Entry 7DKZ (X-ray diffraction, 2.39 A resolution); this record covers chains A and B of the 16 polymer chains in the assembly.

[Chain A]
Molecule: Photosystem I P700 chlorophyll a apoprotein A1
From: Pisum sativum
Notes: EC 1.97.1.12
Reference sequence: A0A0F6NFW5 (A0A0F6NFW5_PEA); residue numbers follow UniProt; this construct covers 1-758
Amino-acid sequence (758 residues; numbered 1 to 758; the number before each row is that of its first residue):
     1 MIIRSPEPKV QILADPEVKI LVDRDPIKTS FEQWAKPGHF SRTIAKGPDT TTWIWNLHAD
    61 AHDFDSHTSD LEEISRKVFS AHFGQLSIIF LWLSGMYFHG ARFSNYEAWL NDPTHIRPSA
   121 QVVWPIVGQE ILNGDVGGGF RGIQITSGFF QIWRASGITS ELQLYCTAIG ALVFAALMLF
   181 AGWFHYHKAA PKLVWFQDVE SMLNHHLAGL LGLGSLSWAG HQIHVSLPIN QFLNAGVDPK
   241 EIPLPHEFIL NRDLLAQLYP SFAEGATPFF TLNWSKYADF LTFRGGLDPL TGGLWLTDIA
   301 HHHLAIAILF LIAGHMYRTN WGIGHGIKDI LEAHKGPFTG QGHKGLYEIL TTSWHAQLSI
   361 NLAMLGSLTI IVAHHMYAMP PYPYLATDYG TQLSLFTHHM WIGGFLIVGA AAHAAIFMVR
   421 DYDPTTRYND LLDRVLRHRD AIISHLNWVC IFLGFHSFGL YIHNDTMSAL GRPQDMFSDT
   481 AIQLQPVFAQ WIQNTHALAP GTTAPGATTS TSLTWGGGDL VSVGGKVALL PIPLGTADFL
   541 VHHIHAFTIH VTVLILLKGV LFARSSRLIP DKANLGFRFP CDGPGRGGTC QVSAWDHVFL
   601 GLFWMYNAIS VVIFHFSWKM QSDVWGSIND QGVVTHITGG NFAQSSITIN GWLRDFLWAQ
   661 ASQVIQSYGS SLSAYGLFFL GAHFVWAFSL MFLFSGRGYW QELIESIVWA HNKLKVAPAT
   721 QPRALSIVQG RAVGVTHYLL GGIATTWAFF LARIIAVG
Disordered / not traced: 1-16
Construct notes: conflict Ile223 (Val in A0A0F6NFW5)
Ion coordination: chlorophyll a Mg (4 sites), coordinated by Gln85, Gln121, Gln129, Thr503; 4Fe-4S cluster Fe: Cys581, Cys590 (shared with Cys559(B), Cys568(B) of chain B)
Residues lining bound ligands:
  - beta-carotene (BCR), molecule 1: Ile89, Trp92, Gly209, Leu210, Leu213, Gly214, Ser217
  - beta-carotene (BCR), molecule 2: Phe90, Tyr97, Thr167, Gly170, Ala171, Phe174, Leu213, Leu216, Ser217, Phe270
  - beta-carotene (BCR), molecule 3: Trp124, Pro125, Ile126
  - beta-carotene (BCR), molecule 4: Leu216, Ala266, Phe269, Phe270, Ile308, Leu311, Ile312, His315, Ile323
  - beta-carotene (BCR), molecule 5: Phe269, Trp274, Ile308
  - beta-carotene (BCR), molecule 6: Leu350, Ala356, Ser359, Ile360, Ala414, Phe417
  - beta-carotene (BCR), molecule 7: Ser359, Ala363, Met364, Ser367, Ile407, Ala410, Ala411, Ala414, Val553, Leu556, Leu557, Val560
  - beta-carotene (BCR), molecule 8: Asn447, Ile451, Phe455
  - beta-carotene (BCR), molecule 9: Phe678, Gly681, Ala682, Phe684, Val685, Leu740, Ile743, Ala744, Trp747
  - beta-carotene (BCR), molecule 10: Trp700, Leu703, Ile704
  - chlorophyll a (CLA), molecule 1: Val18, Lys19, Ile20, Trp195, Asp198, Ser201, His205, Thr319, Asn320, Trp321
  - chlorophyll a (CLA), molecule 2: Ile20, Val22, Phe79, Phe83, Leu177, Met178, Phe180, Ala181, Phe184, His185, Ala189, Pro191, Trp195
  - chlorophyll a (CLA), molecule 3: Ile27, Lys28, Thr29, Ser30, Phe31, Gln33, Trp34, His39, Lys77, Ser80, Ala81, Gly84, Ile88, Leu179, Gly182, Trp183, Tyr186, His187
  - chlorophyll a (CLA), molecule 4: Trp34, His39, Phe40, Leu57, His58, Ala61, His62, Phe64, His67, Lys77, Ala81, Gly84, Gln85, Ile88
  - chlorophyll a (CLA), molecule 5: Trp34, Pro37, Trp53, Ile54, Trp55, Leu57, His58
  - chlorophyll a (CLA), molecule 6: Thr51, Ile54, Trp55, Ile704, Ile707, Val708, His711, Val716, Pro718, Pro722, Arg723
  - chlorophyll a (CLA), molecule 7: Trp55, Phe684, Val685, Phe688, Phe692, Leu725, Gln729, Ala732, Val733, Thr736, His737, Leu740
  - chlorophyll a (CLA), molecule 8: His58, Ala59, Asp60, Ala61, His62, Asp63, His355, Leu358, Leu362, Phe405, Leu406, Val408, Gly409, Ala412, His413, Ile416, Arg420, Phe577, Arg578, Trp595, Val598, Leu602, Thr736
  - chlorophyll a (CLA), molecule 9: His62, Phe64, Val78, Ala81, His82, Gln85, Leu86, Ile89, Phe90, Leu93, Trp354, His355, Gln357, Leu358, Asn361, Leu362, Leu365
  - chlorophyll a (CLA), molecule 10: His62, Gln85, Ile88, Ile89, Trp92, Leu365, Ile402, Phe405, Leu406
  - chlorophyll a (CLA), molecule 11: Leu71, Ser75, His82, Leu193, Phe196, Gln197, Val199, Met202, Leu203, His206, Leu207, Leu211, Ile327, Leu331, Tyr347, Leu350, Thr351, Thr352, Ser353, Trp354, Gln357, Ile360, Asn361, Met364, Leu365
  - chlorophyll a (CLA), molecule 12: Phe79, His82, Phe83, Leu86, Phe90, Phe174, Met178, Trp195, Phe196, Asp198, Ser201, Met202, His205, His206, Gly209, Leu210
  - chlorophyll a (CLA), molecule 13: Ser87, Ile88, Leu91, Gln121, Val122, Val123, Trp124, Ile126, Val127, Gln129, Leu132, Ile143, Leu179, Ala674, Leu677, Phe678
  - chlorophyll a (CLA), molecule 14: Leu91, Trp92, Ser94, Gly95, Met96, Phe98, His99, Phe103, Gln121, Val122, Trp124, Leu172
  - chlorophyll a (CLA), molecule 15: Trp92, Met96, His99, Ala120, Gln121, Ile143, Gln144, Ile145, Thr146, Ser147, Phe149, Ala674, Tyr675, Phe678, Trp747, Leu751
  - chlorophyll a (CLA), molecule 16: Trp92, Met96, Thr146, Ser147, Phe149, Ser394, Leu395, Thr397, His398, Trp401, Ile402, Phe405, Phe678, Ile743, Thr746, Trp747, Leu751
  - chlorophyll a (CLA), molecule 17: Trp92, Leu93, Ser147, Gly148, Phe149, Ile152, Leu210, Leu211, Leu365, Leu368, Thr369, Val372, Met376, Tyr382, Leu395, His398, His399, Ile402, Leu406
  - chlorophyll a (CLA), molecule 18: Ala155, Leu210, Leu211, Gly214, Ser215, Trp218, Gln222, Leu296, Ile299, His302, His303, Ile306, Phe310, Leu368, Ile371, Val372, His375, Met376, Pro381, Tyr382
  - chlorophyll a (CLA), molecule 19: Ser156, Gly157, Ile158, Gln163, Cys166, Thr167, Ser217, Trp218, Gly220, His221, His224, Val225, Pro245, His246, Ile249
  - chlorophyll a (CLA), molecule 20: Leu162, Gln163, Cys166, Leu244, His246, Ile249, Leu250
  - chlorophyll a (CLA), molecule 21: Leu203, Leu207, Leu309, Phe310, Ala313, Met316, Tyr317, Ile327, Ile330, Leu331, Met364
  - chlorophyll a (CLA), molecule 22: Asn204, His205, Ala208, Gly209, Leu213, Leu311, Gly314, His315, Tyr317, Thr319, Trp321, Ile323
  - chlorophyll a (CLA), molecule 23: Leu216, Ser217, Ala219, Gly220, Ile223, His224, Phe248, Ile249, Arg252, Leu255, Phe262, Gly265, Ala266, Phe280, Leu281, Leu304
  - chlorophyll a (CLA), molecule 24: Phe269, Trp274, Ser275, Tyr277, Ala278, Leu281, Thr282, Phe283, His301, Leu304, Ala305, Ile308, Leu309, Ile312, Gly506
  - chlorophyll a (CLA), molecule 25: Phe269, Phe270, Leu272
  - chlorophyll a (CLA), molecule 26: Thr282, Phe283, Gly285, Leu294, Asp298, Ile299, His301, His302, Ala305, Ile306, His375, Met376, Met379, Pro381, Thr511
  - chlorophyll a (CLA), molecule 27: Phe283, Thr503, Ala504, Pro505, Gly506, Ala507
  - chlorophyll a (CLA), molecule 28: Ile312, Ala313, His315, Met316, Ile323, Gly324, His325
  - chlorophyll a (CLA), molecule 29: Met316, His325, Asp329, Ile330, Ala333, His334
  - chlorophyll a (CLA), molecule 30: Ile330, Leu331, His334, Thr339, His343, Leu346, Leu350, Asn429, Leu431, Leu432, Val435
  - chlorophyll a (CLA), molecule 31: Ala333, His334, Lys335, Pro337, Phe338
  - chlorophyll a (CLA), molecule 32: Phe338, Thr339, Leu431, Arg434, Val435, Arg437, His438, Ile442, His445
  - chlorophyll a (CLA), molecule 33: Met364, Ser367, Leu368, Ile371, His374, His375, Tyr377, Ala378, Met379, Thr511, Ser512, Thr514, Trp515
  - chlorophyll a (CLA), molecule 34: Ile370, Ile371, His374, Met400, Ile407, Ile549, Thr552, Val553, Leu556, Met605, Ala608, Ile609, Val612
  - chlorophyll a (CLA), molecule 35: His374, Tyr377, Phe396, Phe488, Ala489, Ile492, Gln493, Trp515, Ile532, Leu534, His542, His545, Ile549, Val612, His615, Phe616, Lys619, Met620
  - chlorophyll a (CLA), molecule 36: Ala441, His445, Trp448
  - chlorophyll a (CLA), molecule 37: Ile442, Leu446, Trp448, Val449, Ala546, Ile549, His550, Val553, Leu557
  - chlorophyll a (CLA), molecule 38: Ser444, Asn447, Trp448, Ile451
  - chlorophyll a (CLA), molecule 39: Asn447, Cys450, Ile451, Gly454, Phe455, Phe458, Ile462, Phe547, Val551, Leu554, Ile555, Leu600, Phe603, Trp604
  - chlorophyll a (CLA), molecule 40: Trp448, Ile451, Phe452, Phe455, His456
  - chlorophyll a (CLA), molecule 41: Trp448, Val449, Phe452, Leu453, Gln485, Pro486, Val487, Phe488, Ala489, Asp538, Phe539, His542, His543, Ala546, His550
  - chlorophyll a (CLA), molecule 42: Phe455, His456, Gly459, Leu460, Ile462, His463, Thr466, Met467, Arg472, Asp475, Phe477, Ile482
  - chlorophyll a (CLA), molecule 43: Phe458, Tyr461, Ile544, Phe547, Thr548, Tyr606, Asn607, Ser610, Val611, Phe614, Ile649, Trp652, Leu653, Leu657, Ala661, Ile665, Phe679, His683, Trp686, Tyr738, Gly742, Thr745, Thr746, Phe749
  - chlorophyll a (CLA), molecule 44: Phe458, Ile462, Asp465, Phe547, Phe603, Trp604, Tyr606, Asn607, Ile649, Leu653, Trp686, Tyr738
  - chlorophyll a (CLA), molecule 45: Thr466, Ala469, Leu470
  - chlorophyll a (CLA), molecule 46: Trp491, Ile492, Thr495, His496, Ala499, Thr503, Ala504, Thr511, Trp515
  - chlorophyll a (CLA), molecule 47: Leu653, Leu657, Trp658
  - chlorophyll a (CLA), molecule 48: Leu677, Leu680, Gly681, His683, Phe684, Trp686, Ala687, Leu690
  - chlorophyll a (CLA), molecule 49: Phe684, Ala687, Phe688, Leu690, Met691, Phe694, Ser695, Tyr699, Trp700, Leu703
  - chlorophyll a (CLA), molecule 50: Ile707, Ala710, His711, Leu714, Val716
  - chlorophyll a (CLA), molecule 51: Trp709, Ala710, Lys713, Leu714
  - phylloquinone (PQN): Trp55, Met691, Phe692, Ser695, Gly696, Arg697, Trp700, Ile704, Arg723, Ala724, Leu725, Ser726, Gly730
  - 4Fe-4S cluster (SF4): Pro580, Cys581, Gly583, Pro584, Cys590, Ile727, Arg731

[Chain B]
Molecule: Photosystem I P700 chlorophyll a apoprotein A2
From: Pisum sativum
Notes: EC 1.97.1.12
Reference sequence: A0A0F6NGI2 (A0A0F6NGI2_PEA); residue numbers follow UniProt; this construct covers 1-734
Amino-acid sequence (734 residues; numbered 1 to 734; the number before each row is that of its first residue):
     1 MALRFPRFSQ GLAQDPTTRR IWFGIATAHD FESHDDITEG RLYQNIFASH FGQLAIIFLW
    61 TSGNLFHVAW QGNFEAWVQD PLHVRPIAHA IWDPHFGQPA VEAFTRGGAL GPVNIAYSGV
   121 YQWWYTIGLR TNEDLYTGAI FLLFLSFISL LAGWLHLQPK WKPSVSWFKN AESRLNHHLS
   181 GLFGVSSLAW AGHLVHVAIP GSRGEYVRWN NFLSVLPHPQ GLGPLFTGQW NLYAQNPDSS
   241 NHLFSTSQGA GTAILTLLGG FHPQTQSLWL TDMAHHHLAI AILFLIGGHM YRTNFGIGHS
   301 IKYILEAHIP PGGRLGRGHK GLYDTINNSI HFQLGLALAS LGVITSLVAQ HMYSLPAYAF
   361 IAQDFTTQAA LYTHHQYIAG FIMTGAFAHG AIFFIRDYNP EQNADNVLAR MLEHKEAIIS
   421 HLSWASLFLG FHTLGLYVHN DVMLAFGTPE KQILIEPIFA QWIQSAHGKT SYGFDVLLSS
   481 TNSPALNAGR SIWLPGWLNA INENSNSLFL TIGPGDFLVH HAIALGLHTT TLILVKGALD
   541 ARGSKLMPDK KDFGYSFPCD GPGRGGTCDI SAWDAFYLAV FWMLNTIGWV TFYWHWKHIT
   601 LWQGNVSQFN ESSTYLMGWL RDYLWLNSSQ LINGYNPFGM NSLSVWAWMF LFGHLVWATG
   661 FMFLISWRGY WQELIETLAW AHERTPLANL IRWRDKPVAL SIVQARLVGL VHFSVGYIFT
   721 YAAFLIASTS GKFG
Disordered / not traced: 1
Ion coordination: chlorophyll a Mg site 1 near Gln53 (its only coordinating residue here); chlorophyll a Mg site 2 near Asp93 (its only coordinating residue here); 4Fe-4S cluster Fe: Cys559, Cys568 (shared with Cys581(A), Cys590(A) of chain A)
Residues lining bound ligands:
  - beta-carotene (BCR), molecule 1: Phe5, Ile25, Ile691
  - beta-carotene (BCR), molecule 2: Leu54, Ile57, Phe58, Trp60, Gly181, Leu182, Val185, Ser186, Leu188
  - beta-carotene (BCR), molecule 3: Phe58, Thr61, Leu65, Trp123, Trp124, Ile127, Leu129, Gly138, Phe141, Leu142, Leu145, Trp209, Leu213
  - beta-carotene (BCR), molecule 4: Leu188, Leu222, Leu225, Phe226, Leu278, Ile282, Leu285, Ile286, His289, Ile297
  - beta-carotene (BCR), molecule 5: Phe332, Gly335, Leu336, Ala339, Val343, Met383, Ala386, Phe387, Gly390, Phe393, Phe394, Leu408, Ala538
  - beta-carotene (BCR), molecule 6: Leu408, Met411, Val535, Leu539
  - beta-carotene (BCR), molecule 7: Phe431, Leu434, Gly435, Val438
  - beta-carotene (BCR), molecule 8: Trp648, Met649, Phe652, Trp671, Leu674, Ile675, Phe719
  - beta-carotene (BCR), molecule 9: Thr685, Pro686, Leu687, Ala688
  - chlorophyll a (CLA), molecule 1: Phe5, Arg7, Phe8, Gly24, Ile25, Ala28, His29, Phe31, His34, Ser49, Gly52, Gln53, Ile56
  - chlorophyll a (CLA), molecule 2: Thr18, Ile21, Trp22, Ile675, Leu678, Ala679, His682, Ile691, Arg692, Trp693, Arg694, Asp695, Pro697, Val698, Leu700
  - chlorophyll a (CLA), molecule 3: Trp22, Phe652, Leu655, Val656, Thr659, Met662, Phe663, Leu700, Val708, Val711, His712, Val715
  - chlorophyll a (CLA), molecule 4: Ile25, Ala26, Thr27, Ala28, His29, Asp30, His331, Leu334, Leu338, Phe381, Ile382, Thr384, Gly385, Ala388, His389, Ile392, Arg396, Tyr555, Trp573, Phe576, Leu707, Val711, Val715, Phe719
  - chlorophyll a (CLA), molecule 5: His29, Phe31, Tyr43, Ile46, Ser49, His50, Gln53, Leu54, Ile57, Phe168, Arg174, His178, Leu182, Phe183, Ile330, His331, Gln333, Leu334, Ala337, Leu338, Leu341
  - chlorophyll a (CLA), molecule 6: His29, Gln53, Ile56, Ile57, Trp60, Leu341, Ile378, Phe381, Ile382
  - chlorophyll a (CLA), molecule 7: Phe47, Phe51, Ile148, Leu151, Ala152, Leu155, His156, Lys160, Trp161, Pro163, Trp167, Asn170, Ser173, His177, Thr293, Asn294, Phe295
  - chlorophyll a (CLA), molecule 8: Phe47, His50, Phe51, Leu54, Trp123, Trp167, Phe168, Asn170, Ser173, Arg174, His177, His178, Gly181, Leu182, Phe183, Ile344
  - chlorophyll a (CLA), molecule 9: Leu54, Phe58, Ile127, Leu129, Asp134, Thr137, Gly138, Phe141, Leu145, Ile148, Ser149, Ser186, Ala189, Trp190, Gly192, His193, His196, Val197, Val207, Arg208, Trp209, Phe212
  - chlorophyll a (CLA), molecule 10: Ile56, Leu59, Trp60, Ser62, Gly63, Phe66, His67, Trp70, Gln71, His89, Ala90, Ile91, Trp92, Leu143
  - chlorophyll a (CLA), molecule 11: Ile57, Trp60, Thr61, Ser118, Gly119, Val120, Trp123, Val185, Ser186, Ala189, Leu341, Ile344, Thr345, Val348, Met352, Tyr358, Ile361, Leu371, His374, His375, Ile378, Ile382
  - chlorophyll a (CLA), molecule 12: Trp60, Asn64, His67, Val68, Ala88, His89, Asn114, Ile115, Ala116, Tyr117, Ser118, Val120, Val645, Trp646, Met649, Phe719
  - chlorophyll a (CLA), molecule 13: Trp60, Asn64, Tyr117, Ser118, Val120, Ala370, Leu371, Thr373, His374, Tyr377, Ile378, Phe381, Met649, Ile718, Phe719, Tyr721, Ala722, Leu725, Ile726
  - chlorophyll a (CLA), molecule 14: His89, Ala90, Ile91, Trp92, Asp93, Pro94, His95, Phe96, Phe104, Asn114, Ser644, Val645, Trp648
  - chlorophyll a (CLA), molecule 15: Trp123, Thr126, Ile127, Leu182, Phe183, Ser186, Ser187, Trp190, Leu194, Leu268, Leu270, Met273, His276, His277, Ile280, Phe284, Ile344, Leu347, Val348, Met352, Ala357, Tyr358
  - chlorophyll a (CLA), molecule 16: Ala171, Arg174, Leu175, His178, Leu179, Phe183, Ile280, Leu283, Phe284, Ile301, Leu305, Tyr323, Ile326, Asn327, Leu336, Ala337, Ser340, Leu341, Ile344
  - chlorophyll a (CLA), molecule 17: Leu175, Leu179, Leu283, Phe284, Gly287, Met290, Tyr291, Ile301, Ile304, Leu305
  - chlorophyll a (CLA), molecule 18: Asn176, His177, Ser180, Gly181, Val185, Leu285, His289, Tyr291, Thr293, Asn294, Phe295, Ile297
  - chlorophyll a (CLA), molecule 19: Leu188, Ala189, Ala191, Gly192, Val195, His196, Phe212, Leu213, Val215, Leu216, Pro217, His218, Gly221, Leu222, Leu225, Phe226, Tyr233, Ile254, Leu255, Leu278
  - chlorophyll a (CLA), molecule 20: Leu225, Trp230, Asn231, Tyr233, Ala234, Leu255, Thr256, Leu257, His275, Leu278, Ala279, Ile282, Leu283, Ile286, Ile492
  - chlorophyll a (CLA), molecule 21: Thr256, Leu257, Gly259, Gly260, Leu268, Asp272, Met273, His275, His276, Ala279, Ile280, Leu283, His351, Leu355, Trp493, Trp497
  - chlorophyll a (CLA), molecule 22: Ile286, Gly287, His289, Met290, Ile297, Gly298, His299
  - chlorophyll a (CLA), molecule 23: Met290, His299, Tyr303, Ile304, Ala307, His308
  - chlorophyll a (CLA), molecule 24: Ile304, Leu305, His308, Leu315, His319, Leu322, Ile326, Phe332, Val407, Leu408, Met411
  - chlorophyll a (CLA), molecule 25: Ala307, His308, Ile309, Pro310, Pro311, Arg314, Leu315, His319
  - chlorophyll a (CLA), molecule 26: Arg314, Leu315, Val407, Arg410, Met411, Glu413, His414, Ala417, Ile418, His421
  - chlorophyll a (CLA), molecule 27: Leu336, Ala339, Ser340, Val343, Ile344, Leu347, Gln350, His351, Tyr353, Ser354, Leu355, Leu508, Phe509
  - chlorophyll a (CLA), molecule 28: Val343, Ser346, Leu347, Gln350, Gln376, Gly380, Met383, Phe387, Leu527, Thr530, Thr531, Leu534, Met583, Thr586, Ile587
  - chlorophyll a (CLA), molecule 29: Gln350, Tyr353, Tyr372, Gln376, Phe459, Ala460, Ile463, Gln464, Phe509, Leu510, Ile512, His520, Ile523, Leu527, Val590, Tyr593, Trp594, Lys597
  - chlorophyll a (CLA), molecule 30: Tyr377, Thr433, Leu434, Tyr437, Val519, Ala522, Leu525, Asn585, Trp589, Phe592, Leu616, Trp619, Leu620, Leu624, Ser628, Ile632, Phe650, His654, Trp657, Phe713, Tyr717, Thr720, Tyr721, Phe724
  - chlorophyll a (CLA), molecule 31: Ala417, His421, Trp424
  - chlorophyll a (CLA), molecule 32: Ile418, His421, Leu422, Trp424, Ala425, Ala524, Leu527, His528, Thr531
  - chlorophyll a (CLA), molecule 33: Ser420, His421, Ser423, Trp424, Leu427
  - chlorophyll a (CLA), molecule 34: Ser423, Ser426, Leu427, Gly430, Phe431, Leu434, Leu525, Thr529, Leu532, Ile533, Leu578, Phe581, Trp582
  - chlorophyll a (CLA), molecule 35: Trp424, Leu427, Phe428, Phe431, His432
  - chlorophyll a (CLA), molecule 36: Phe428, Leu429, Ile455, Glu456, Pro457, Ile458, Phe459, Ala460, Asp516, Phe517, His520, His521, Ala524, His528
  - chlorophyll a (CLA), molecule 37: His432, Gly435, Leu436, Val438, His439, Val442, Met443, Lys451, Ile453
  - chlorophyll a (CLA), molecule 38: Leu434, Val438, Asp441, Leu525, Phe581, Trp582, Asn585, Trp589, Leu616, Leu620, Trp657, Phe713, Tyr717
  - chlorophyll a (CLA), molecule 39: Ile458, Phe459, Trp462, Phe474
  - chlorophyll a (CLA), molecule 40: Trp462, Ile463, Ala466, His467, Leu477, Leu478, Trp493, Leu494, Trp497, Phe509
  - chlorophyll a (CLA), molecule 41: Leu477, Pro484, Ala485, Ala488, Gly489, Trp493
  - chlorophyll a (CLA), molecule 42: Leu620, Leu624, Trp625, Trp657
  - chlorophyll a (CLA), molecule 43: Trp648, Leu651, Phe652, His654, Leu655, Trp657, Ala658, Phe661
  - chlorophyll a (CLA), molecule 44: Leu655, Ala658, Thr659, Phe661, Met662, Ile665, Ser666, Tyr670, Trp671, Leu674
  - chlorophyll a (CLA), molecule 45: Leu678, Ala681, His682, Thr685, Ala688, Ile691
  - chlorophyll a (CLA), molecule 46: Trp680, Ala681, Arg684, Thr685, Pro686
  - chlorophyll a (CLA), molecule 47: Pro686, Leu687, Ala688
  - phylloquinone (PQN): Trp22, Ile25, Met662, Phe663, Ser666, Trp667, Arg668, Trp671, Ile675, Ala699, Leu700, Ser701, Ala705
  - 4Fe-4S cluster (SF4): Pro558, Cys559, Gly561, Pro562, Cys568, Trp667, Ile702, Arg706

[Chain A / chain B interface]
Contacting residue pairs (151; chain A residue first):
  Val127(A) with Phe446(B)
  Gly128(A) with Phe446(B)
  Gln129(A) with Phe446(B)
  Ile131(A) with Phe446(B), hydrophobic
  Asp440(A) with Thr677(B); Trp680(B)
  Ala441(A) with Trp680(B), hydrophobic
  Ile443(A) with Leu674(B), hydrophobic
  Ser444(A) with Thr677(B); Trp680(B); Ala681(B)
  Asn447(A) with Leu674(B); Leu678(B)
  Asp465(A) with Tyr635(B), hydrogen bond; Trp648(B); Leu651(B)
  Thr466(A) with Trp648(B), hydrogen bond
  Ser468(A) with Tyr635(B); Met640(B)
  Ala469(A) with Tyr635(B), hydrophobic; Met640(B); Ser644(B), hydrogen bond (backbone-side chain); Trp648(B)
  Leu470(A) with His95(B); Phe96(B), hydrophobic; Gly97(B), hydrogen bond (backbone-backbone); Ala100(B)
  Gly471(A) with Pro99(B); Met640(B)
  Arg472(A) with His95(B), hydrogen bond (side chain-backbone); Gly97(B)
  Ile555(A) with Tyr670(B)
  Lys558(A) with Tyr670(B), hydrogen bond (side chain-backbone); Glu673(B); Leu674(B)
  Phe562(A) with Glu673(B); Thr677(B)
  Ser566(A) with Glu673(B), hydrogen bond
  Arg567(A) with Glu676(B); Trp680(B)
  Leu568(A) with Gln672(B); Glu676(B)
  Lys572(A) with Glu673(B), salt bridge
  Cys581(A) with Pro562(B), hydrophobic
  Gly583(A) with Pro562(B)
  Pro584(A) with Cys559(B), hydrophobic; Gly561(B)
  Arg586(A) with Arg668(B), hydrogen bond (backbone-side chain)
  Gly587(A) with Arg668(B), hydrogen bond (backbone-side chain)
  Gly588(A) with Arg668(B), hydrogen bond (backbone-side chain); Gly669(B); Ile702(B)
  Thr589(A) with Gly669(B)
  Cys590(A) with Trp667(B), hydrophobic; Arg668(B); Gly669(B), hydrogen bond (backbone-backbone); Tyr670(B), hydrogen bond (backbone-backbone); Ile702(B), hydrophobic
  Gln591(A) with Ile665(B), hydrogen bond (side chain-backbone); Ser666(B); Trp667(B), hydrogen bond (side chain-backbone); Tyr670(B), hydrogen bond (backbone-backbone)
  Val592(A) with Gly669(B); Glu673(B)
  His597(A) with Tyr670(B)
  Phe599(A) with Ile665(B)
  Leu600(A) with Ser666(B); Tyr670(B), hydrophobic
  Phe603(A) with Ile665(B), hydrophobic
  Gln644(A) with Pro637(B)
  Ser645(A) with Pro637(B)
  Asn650(A) with Ile632(B), hydrogen bond (side chain-backbone); Tyr635(B), hydrogen bond (side chain-backbone); Leu651(B)
  Leu653(A) with Ile632(B), hydrophobic; Phe650(B), hydrophobic; Leu651(B), hydrophobic
  Arg654(A) with Ile632(B), hydrogen bond (side chain-backbone); Asn633(B); Tyr635(B), hydrogen bond (side chain-backbone); Asn636(B); Pro637(B)
  Trp658(A) with Trp625(B), hydrogen bond (backbone-side chain); Ser629(B); Ile632(B), hydrophobic
  Ser662(A) with Trp625(B)
  Ile665(A) with Met617(B), hydrophobic; Arg621(B), hydrogen bond (backbone-side chain); Trp625(B), hydrophobic
  Tyr668(A) with Asp441(B), hydrogen bond; Leu444(B), hydrophobic; Ala445(B), hydrophobic; Tyr615(B), hydrophobic; Met617(B), hydrophobic
  Gly669(A) with Leu444(B); Ala445(B), hydrogen bond (backbone-backbone)
  Ser673(A) with Ala445(B), hydrogen bond (side chain-backbone)
  Leu677(A) with Asp441(B); Val442(B), hydrophobic; Ala445(B), hydrophobic
  Phe679(A) with Leu620(B), hydrophobic
  Leu680(A) with Asp441(B); Met617(B); Leu620(B), hydrophobic
  Phe684(A) with Leu434(B), hydrophobic
  Trp686(A) with Trp657(B), hydrophobic; Phe661(B), hydrophobic
  Leu690(A) with Phe661(B), hydrophobic
  Leu693(A) with Leu664(B)
  Phe694(A) with Tyr577(B), hydrogen bond (backbone-side chain); Leu578(B); Phe581(B), hydrophobic; Phe661(B), hydrophobic; Leu664(B), hydrophobic; Ile665(B), hydrophobic
  Ser695(A) with Asp569(B); Leu578(B); Trp667(B)
  Gly696(A) with Cys568(B); Asp569(B), hydrogen bond (backbone-side chain)
  Arg697(A) with Gly565(B), hydrogen bond (side chain-backbone); Gly566(B), hydrogen bond (side chain-backbone); Cys568(B)
  Gly698(A) with Cys568(B), hydrogen bond (backbone-backbone)
  Tyr699(A) with Ile533(B); Lys536(B); Cys568(B); Asp569(B), hydrogen bond (backbone-backbone); Leu578(B), hydrophobic
  Gln701(A) with Leu546(B)
  Glu702(A) with Lys536(B), salt bridge; Asp540(B); Ser544(B), hydrogen bond; Lys550(B), salt bridge; Ile570(B)
  Leu703(A) with Ile419(B), hydrophobic; Lys536(B)
  Glu705(A) with Ser544(B); Lys545(B), hydrogen bond (side chain-backbone); Leu546(B), hydrogen bond (side chain-backbone)
  Ser706(A) with Glu416(B); Ile419(B); Ser420(B)
  Ile707(A) with Ser423(B)
  Trp709(A) with Glu416(B); Ala417(B), hydrophobic; Ser420(B)
  Ala710(A) with Ser420(B)
  Ile727(A) with Gly566(B); Cys568(B), hydrophobic
  Arg731(A) with Trp667(B)
Interface residues without a listed pair, chain A (79 interface residues in all): Leu132, Leu554, Ile569, Pro580, Ile649, Asp655, Ser670, Tyr738
Interface residues without a listed pair, chain B (82 interface residues in all): Asp93, Lys415, Gly447, Lys451, Leu532, Pro558, Arg564, Thr567, Ala575, Leu616, Ser628, Ala647, Ser701, Phe713

[In short]
Chain A and chain B form an interface of 79 and 82 residues respectively, with 33 hydrogen bonds and 3 salt
bridges. Among the polar pairs are Lys572(A)-Glu673(B), Glu702(A)-Lys536(B) and Glu702(A)-Lys550(B).
Here chain A is Photosystem I P700 chlorophyll a apoprotein A1 and chain B is Photosystem I P700 chlorophyll a
apoprotein A2, both from Pisum sativum. Entry 7DKZ (Structure of plant photosystem I-light harvesting complex
I supercomplex) was determined by X-ray diffraction.
